Entry 8C0F (X-ray diffraction, 2.10 A resolution); this record covers chains C and E of the 6 polymer chains in the assembly.

Chain C:
Molecule: Tubulin alpha-1B chain
Source organism: Bos taurus
UniProt: P81947 (TBA1B_BOVIN); residues 1-451 here = UniProt positions 1-451
Chain sequence (451 residues; numbered 1 to 451; the number before each row is that of its first residue):
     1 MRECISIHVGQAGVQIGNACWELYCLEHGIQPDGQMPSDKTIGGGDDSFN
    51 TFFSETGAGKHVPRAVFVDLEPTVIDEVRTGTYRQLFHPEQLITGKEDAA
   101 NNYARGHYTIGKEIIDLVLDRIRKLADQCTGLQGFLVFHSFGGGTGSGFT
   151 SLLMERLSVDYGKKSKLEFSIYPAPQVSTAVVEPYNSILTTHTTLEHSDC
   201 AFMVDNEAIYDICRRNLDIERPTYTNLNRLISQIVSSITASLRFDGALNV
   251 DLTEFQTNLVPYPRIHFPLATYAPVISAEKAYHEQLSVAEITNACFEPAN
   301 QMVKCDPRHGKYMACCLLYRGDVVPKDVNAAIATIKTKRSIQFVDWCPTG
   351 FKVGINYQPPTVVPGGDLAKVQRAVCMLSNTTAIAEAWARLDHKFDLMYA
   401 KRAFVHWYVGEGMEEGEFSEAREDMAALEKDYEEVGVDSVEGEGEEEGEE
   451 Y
Disordered / not traced: 441-451
Metal / ion sites: Ca2+: Asp39, Thr41, Gly44, Glu55
Ligand contacts: GTP (guanosine-5'-triphosphate): Gly10, Gln11, Ala12, Gln15, Ile16, Asp69, Asp98, Ala99, Ala100, Asn101, Ser140, Gly142, Gly143, Gly144, Thr145, Gly146, Ile171, Pro173, Val177, Ser178, Thr179, Glu183, Asn206, Tyr224, Leu227, Asn228, Ile231
From the paper describing this entry:
  - binding site for the ligand SOZ: Thr179, Val181

Chain E:
Molecule: Stathmin-4
Source organism: Rattus norvegicus
UniProt: P63043 (STMN4_RAT); residues 5-145 here correspond to UniProt positions 49-189 (UniProt number = residue number + 44)
Chain sequence (143 residues; each row starts with the number of its first residue):
     3 MADMEVIELNKCTSGQSFEVILKPPSFDGVPEFNASLPRRRDPSLEEIQK
    53 KLEAAEERRKYQEAELLKHLAEKREHEREVIQKAIEENNNFIKMAKEKLA
   103 QKMESNKENREAHLAAMLERLQEKDKHAEEVRKNKELKEEASR
Disordered / not traced: 3-5, 28-43, 144-145
Construct notes: initiating methionine (3); expression tag (4)
UniProt features mapped onto this chain:
  - modified residue: Ser46 (Phosphoserine)

Interface between chain C and chain E:
Contacting residue pairs (27; chain C residue first):
  His107(C) with Lys104(E)
  Tyr108(C) with Lys104(E); Asn108(E)
  Thr109(C) with Arg112(E)
  Glu155(C) with Leu101(E); Lys104(E), salt bridge
  Arg156(C) with Leu101(E)
  Ser158(C) with Phe93(E); Ile94(E)
  Val159(C) with Ile94(E); Ala97(E), hydrophobic; Lys98(E)
  Gly162(C) with Ile94(E)
  Lys163(C) with Asn90(E); Phe93(E)
  His197(C) with Phe93(E); Ala97(E)
  Val409(C) with His115(E), hydrogen bond (backbone-side chain)
  Gly410(C) with Arg112(E)
  Glu411(C) with Asn108(E), hydrogen bond (backbone-side chain); Arg112(E), salt bridge
  Gly412(C) with Asn108(E), hydrogen bond (backbone-side chain); Asn111(E), hydrogen bond (backbone-side chain); Arg112(E)
  Met413(C) with Asn108(E)
  Glu414(C) with Ser107(E), hydrogen bond; Asn111(E), hydrogen bond
Interface residues without a listed pair, chain C (20 interface residues in all): Lys112, Leu152, Thr193, Glu196
Interface residues without a listed pair, chain E (14 interface residues in all): Lys100, Lys109

Overview:
Chain C and chain E form an interface of 20 and 14 residues respectively; the contacts include 6 hydrogen
bonds and 2 salt bridges. Polar contacts include Glu155(C)-Lys104(E), Glu411(C)-Arg112(E) and
Val409(C)-His115(E). Ligands of chain C: GTP. Asp39(C), Thr41(C), Gly44(C) and Glu55(C) coordinate Ca2+. From
the paper: a binding site for the ligand SOZ at Thr179(C) and Val181(C).
Here chain C is Tubulin alpha-1B chain (Bos taurus) and chain E is Stathmin-4 (Rattus norvegicus). Entry 8C0F
(Tubulin-PTC596 complex) was determined by X-ray diffraction.
